1OLN - chains A and C of the 3 polymer chains in the assembly; structure by solution NMR.

[Chain A]
Protein: 50S ribosomal protein L11
Organism: Thermotoga maritima
Reference sequence: P29395 (RL11_THEMA); residue numbers follow UniProt; this construct covers 2-141
Sequence (140 residues; numbered 2 to 141; the number before each row is that of its first residue):
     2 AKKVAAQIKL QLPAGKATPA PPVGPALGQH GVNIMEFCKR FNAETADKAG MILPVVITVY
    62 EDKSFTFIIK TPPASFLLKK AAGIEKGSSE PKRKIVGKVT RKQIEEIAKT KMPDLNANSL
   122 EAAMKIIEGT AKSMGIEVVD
Disordered / not traced: 2-7, 141

[Chain C]
Molecule: 58-nt RNA strand
Organism: Thermotoga maritima
Sequence (58 nucleotides; row label = number of the first residue in the row):
  1051 GCUGGGAUGU UGGCUUAGAA GCAGCCAUCA UUUAAAGAGU GCGUAACAGC UCACCAGC
Reported in the primary citation:
  - binding site for Thiostrepton: A1067, A1095

[Chain A / chain C interface]
Pairs across the interface (59):
  Lys10(A) with U1061(C), phosphate contact
  Leu11(A) with U1061(C), base contact
  Gln30(A) with A1095(C), base contact
  Pro74(A) with U1060(C), phosphate contact
  Ala75(A) with G1059(C), sugar contact; U1060(C), phosphate contact
  Ser76(A) with G1062(C), phosphate contact; G1063(C), phosphate contact
  Lys80(A) with C1064(C), phosphate contact
  Lys87(A) with C1064(C), phosphate contact; U1065(C), phosphate contact
  Gly88(A) with G1063(C), phosphate contact; C1064(C), phosphate contact
  Ser89(A) with G1063(C), sugar contact; C1064(C), sugar contact
  Ser90(A) with G1063(C), base contact; C1064(C), sugar contact
  Glu91(A) with C1075(C), sugar contact; C1076(C), sugar contact
  Pro92(A) with G1062(C), base contact; G1063(C), base contact; C1076(C), sugar contact; A1077(C), sugar contact
  Lys93(A) with A1077(C), phosphate contact; U1078(C), phosphate contact
  Arg94(A) with C1076(C), phosphate contact; A1077(C), phosphate contact
  Lys112(A) with G1059(C), phosphate contact; U1060(C), phosphate contact
  Asp115(A) with U1058(C), sugar contact; G1059(C), sugar contact
  Leu116(A) with G1059(C), sugar contact
  Asn117(A) with U1058(C), sugar contact; U1081(C), sugar contact; U1082(C), sugar contact
  Ala118(A) with U1081(C), sugar contact; U1082(C), sugar contact
  Asn119(A) with U1082(C), phosphate contact; U1083(C), phosphate contact
  Ala123(A) with A1080(C), sugar contact; U1081(C), phosphate contact; U1082(C), phosphate contact
  Lys126(A) with A1080(C), sugar contact; U1081(C), phosphate contact
  Ile127(A) with G1059(C), base contact; A1080(C), sugar contact; U1081(C), sugar contact
  Gly130(A) with G1059(C), base contact; C1079(C), base contact; A1088(C), base contact
  Thr131(A) with G1059(C), base contact; U1060(C), base contact; A1088(C), base contact
  Lys133(A) with A1077(C), sugar contact; C1079(C), sugar contact
  Ser134(A) with G1062(C), sugar contact; G1063(C), sugar contact; A1088(C), base contact
  Met135(A) with G1063(C), sugar contact
Other interface residues (no listed pair), chain A (34 interface residues in all): Gln12, Thr72, Pro73, Ser120, Ile128
Other interface residues (no listed pair), chain C (21 interface residues in all): A1057, A1070

[Summary]
34 residues of chain A face 21 of chain C across their interface. The paper reports a binding site for
Thiostrepton at A1067(C) and A1095(C).
Here chain A is 50S ribosomal protein L11 and chain C is a 58-nt RNA strand, both from Thermotoga maritima.
Entry 1OLN (Model for thiostrepton antibiotic binding to L11 substrate from 50S ribosomal RNA) was determined
by solution NMR.
